PDB entry 6BFJ | X-ray diffraction, 1.54 A resolution | chains A and B of the 3 polymer chains in the assembly

Chain A:
Molecule: Caspase-3
Organism: Homo sapiens
Notes: EC 3.4.22.56; engineered mutation(s): T245D
UniProtKB: P42574 (CASP3_HUMAN); residue numbers follow UniProt; this construct covers 1-175
Sequence (175 residues; row label = number of the first residue in the row):
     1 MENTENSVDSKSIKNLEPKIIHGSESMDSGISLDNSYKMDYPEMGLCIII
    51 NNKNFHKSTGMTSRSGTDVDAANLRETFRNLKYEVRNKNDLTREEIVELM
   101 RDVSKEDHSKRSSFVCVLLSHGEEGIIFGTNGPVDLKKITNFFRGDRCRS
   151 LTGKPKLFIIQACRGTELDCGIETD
Not modelled in the structure: 1-28, 175
UniProt features mapped onto this chain:
  - active site: His121, Cys163
  - modified residue: Met1 (N-acetylmethionine), Lys11 (N6-acetyllysine), Ser26 (Phosphoserine), Cys163 (S-nitrosocysteine)
  - mutagenesis: Asp9 (D9A: In P3-D3A mutant; abolished cleavage and activation, leading to prevent thiol protease activity; when associated with A-28 and A-175), Asp28 (D28A: In P3-D3A mutant; abolished cleavage and activation, leading to prevent thiol protease activity; when associated with A-9 and A-175), Asp175 (D175A: In P3-D3A mutant; abolished cleavage and activation, leading to prevent thiol protease activity; when associated with A-9 and A-28)
Reported in the primary citation:
  - post-translational modification sites: Ser150, Thr152, Thr174 (citing earlier work)
  - allosteric site: Ser150 (citing earlier work)
  - allosteric site: Thr152
  - catalytic residues: His121, Cys163 (citing earlier work)

Chain B:
Molecule: Caspase-3
Organism: Homo sapiens
Notes: EC 3.4.22.56
UniProtKB: P42574 (CASP3_HUMAN); numbering as in UniProt (aligned over 176-277)
Sequence (103 residues; numbered 176 to 278; the number before each row is that of its first residue):
   176 SGVDDDMACHKIPVEADFLYAYSTAPGYYSWRNSKDGSWFIQSLCAMLKQ
   226 YADKLEFMHILTRVNRKVADEFEDFSFDATFHAKKQIPCIVSMLTKELYF
   276 YHH
Not modelled in the structure: 176-183
Differences from the reference sequence: engineered mutation Asp245 (Thr in P42574), Asp249 (Ser in P42574); expression tag (278)
UniProt features mapped onto this chain:
  - modified residue: Arg207 (Microbial infection: ADP-riboxanated arginine)
  - mutagenesis: Arg207 (R207A: Abolished ADP-riboxanation by C.violaceum CopC)
Reported in the primary citation:
  - mutagenesis - T245D/S249D, S249D: abolished catalytic activity
  - contacts within the chain: Arg241-Asp245 (salt bridge), Asp249-Lys259 (hydrogen bond)
  - mutagenesis - T245D: unchanged catalytic activity

How chain A and chain B interact:
Contacting residue pairs (107):
  Asp34(A) with Lys271(B), salt bridge
  Asn35(A) with Lys271(B); Glu272(B), hydrogen bond (backbone-backbone)
  Ser36(A) with Lys271(B); Glu272(B), hydrogen bond (side chain-backbone); Tyr274(B)
  Tyr37(A) with Asp192(B), hydrogen bond; Leu269(B); Thr270(B), hydrogen bond (side chain-backbone); Lys271(B); Glu272(B), hydrogen bond (backbone-backbone)
  Met39(A) with Leu273(B), hydrophobic; Tyr274(B); His277(B)
  Asp40(A) with His277(B)
  Met44(A) with Phe275(B)
  Arg64(A) with Arg207(B)
  Ser65(A) with Arg207(B), hydrogen bond (backbone-side chain); Asn208(B); Ser209(B)
  Gly66(A) with Asn208(B); Ser209(B), hydrogen bond (backbone-backbone); Gly212(B)
  Val69(A) with Lys210(B); Asp211(B)
  Asp70(A) with Gly212(B); Ser213(B), hydrogen bond; Ile216(B)
  Asn73(A) with Cys220(B); Lys224(B), hydrogen bond
  Leu74(A) with Ile216(B), hydrophobic; Cys220(B)
  Thr77(A) with Cys220(B), hydrogen bond; Leu223(B); Lys224(B), hydrogen bond
  Phe78(A) with Leu223(B), hydrophobic
  Leu81(A) with Ala227(B), hydrophobic
  Tyr83(A) with Phe275(B)
  Glu124(A) with Pro201(B); Gly202(B), hydrogen bond (side chain-backbone)
  Lys137(A) with Glu190(B), salt bridge
  Thr140(A) with Phe193(B); Tyr195(B)
  Phe143(A) with Phe193(B)
  Arg144(A) with Val189(B); Phe193(B)
  Gly145(A) with Val189(B), hydrogen bond (backbone-backbone)
  Asp146(A) with Val189(B)
  Thr152(A) with Ile187(B)
  Gly153(A) with Asp192(B)
  Lys154(A) with Asp192(B)
  Pro155(A) with Asp192(B); Leu273(B), hydrophobic
  Lys156(A) with Ala191(B); Asp192(B), hydrogen bond (backbone-backbone); Phe193(B); Leu194(B), hydrogen bond (backbone-backbone)
  Leu157(A) with Leu194(B); Phe232(B), hydrophobic; Leu273(B), hydrophobic
  Phe158(A) with Phe193(B), hydrophobic; Leu194(B), hydrogen bond (backbone-backbone); Tyr195(B); Ala196(B), hydrogen bond (backbone-backbone)
  Ile159(A) with Ala196(B); Phe215(B), hydrophobic; Leu219(B), hydrophobic
  Ile160(A) with Ala196(B), hydrogen bond (backbone-backbone); Tyr197(B), hydrophobic; Ser198(B), hydrogen bond (backbone-backbone)
  Gln161(A) with Ser198(B), hydrogen bond; Ser205(B), hydrogen bond; Trp206(B); Ser213(B), hydrogen bond; Phe215(B); Ile216(B)
  Ala162(A) with Ser198(B); Thr199(B); Ser205(B)
  Cys163(A) with Tyr203(B); Tyr204(B), hydrophobic; Ser205(B), hydrogen bond (side chain-backbone)
  Arg164(A) with Tyr197(B); Thr199(B), hydrogen bond (side chain-backbone); Ala200(B); Pro201(B); Gly202(B), hydrogen bond (backbone-backbone); Tyr203(B), hydrogen bond (backbone-backbone); Cys264(B)
  Gly165(A) with Gly202(B); Tyr203(B); Tyr204(B), hydrogen bond (backbone-backbone)
  Thr166(A) with Gly202(B), hydrogen bond (backbone-backbone); Tyr204(B)
  Glu167(A) with Gly202(B), hydrogen bond (backbone-backbone); Tyr203(B); Tyr204(B), hydrogen bond (backbone-backbone)
  Leu168(A) with Tyr203(B); Tyr204(B), hydrophobic; Trp206(B), hydrophobic; Thr255(B)
  Asp169(A) with Tyr203(B); Lys259(B); Lys260(B), hydrogen bond (backbone-backbone)
  Cys170(A) with Ala258(B); Lys259(B)
  Gly171(A) with Lys260(B)
Other interface residues (no listed pair), chain A (50 interface residues in all): Ser63, Thr67, Leu119, Leu136, Asn141
Other interface residues (no listed pair), chain B (49 interface residues in all): Gln217, Phe256

Summary:
50 residues of chain A and 49 residues of chain B are in contact, with 31 hydrogen bonds and 2 salt bridges.
Polar pairs include Asp34(A)-Lys271(B), Lys137(A)-Glu190(B) and Ser36(A)-Glu272(B). The paper reports
catalytic residues His121(A) and Cys163(A); T245D/S249D and S249D of chain B abolish catalytic activity.
Here chain A is Caspase-3 and chain B is Caspase-3, both from Homo sapiens. Entry 6BFJ (Caspase-3 Mutant -
T245D,S249D) was determined by X-ray diffraction, deposited together with 6BDV, 6BFK, 6BFL, 6BFO, 6BG0, 6BG1
and 7 further entries.
